PDB entry 1E6W | X-ray diffraction, 1.70 A resolution | chains C and D of the 4 polymer chains in the assembly

[Chain C (and D)]
Protein: Short chain 3-hydroxyacyl-CoA dehydrogenase
Organism: Rattus norvegicus
Notes: EC 1.1.1.35; chain D of this document is another copy of the same molecule, construct and numbering; everything in this record applies to it too
Reference sequence: O70351 (HCD2_RAT); residues 2-261 here correspond to UniProt positions 1-260 (UniProt number = residue number - 1)
Sequence (260 residues; row label = number of the first residue in the row):
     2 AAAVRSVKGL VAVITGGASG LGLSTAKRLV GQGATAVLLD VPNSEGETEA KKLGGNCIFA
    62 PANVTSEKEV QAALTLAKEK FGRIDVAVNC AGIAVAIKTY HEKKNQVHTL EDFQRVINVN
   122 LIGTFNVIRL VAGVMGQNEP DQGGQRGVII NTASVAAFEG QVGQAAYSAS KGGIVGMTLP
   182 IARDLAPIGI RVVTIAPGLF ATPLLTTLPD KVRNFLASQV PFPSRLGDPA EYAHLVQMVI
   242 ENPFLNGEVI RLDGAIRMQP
Disordered / not traced: 2-6, 208-214 (chain D: 2-6)
Residues lining bound ligands:
  - estradiol (EST): Ala95, Ser155, Gln162, Gln165, Tyr168, Gly199, Leu200, Leu205, Leu206
  - NAD (nicotinamide-adenine-dinucleotide): Gly17, Ala19, Ser20, Gly21, Leu22, Gly23, Asp41, Val42, Ser45, Ala63, Asn64, Val65, Thr66, Cys91, Ala92, Gly93, Ile94, Val120, Thr153, Ala154, Ser155, Tyr168, Lys172, Pro198, Gly199, Leu200, Phe201, Thr203, Pro204, Leu205, Leu206
UniProt features mapped onto this chain:
  - modified residue: Ala3 (N-acetylalanine)

[Interface between chain C and chain D]
Contacting residue pairs (93):
  Thr66(C) with Leu111(D)
  Lys99(C) with Asp185(D)
  Thr100(C) with Phe126(D); Ile129(D); Arg130(D); Ile182(D); Asp185(D), hydrogen bond
  Tyr101(C) with Gly134(D); Ile189(D), hydrophobic
  Glu103(C) with Ile189(D)
  Val108(C) with Arg130(D)
  His109(C) with Phe126(D); Arg130(D), hydrogen bond (backbone-side chain)
  Thr110(C) with Arg130(D)
  Leu111(C) with Thr66(D); Ile123(D), hydrophobic; Asn127(D); Arg130(D)
  Phe114(C) with Phe126(D), hydrophobic; Met178(D), hydrophobic
  Gln115(C) with Gln115(D); Asn119(D), hydrogen bond; Ile123(D)
  Ile118(C) with Ile118(D), hydrophobic
  Asn119(C) with Gln115(D), hydrogen bond
  Leu122(C) with Ile118(D), hydrophobic
  Ile123(C) with Leu111(D), hydrophobic; Phe114(D), hydrophobic; Gln115(D); Ile118(D), hydrophobic
  Phe126(C) with Thr100(D); His109(D); Phe114(D), hydrophobic; Ala166(D), hydrophobic
  Asn127(C) with Leu111(D)
  Arg130(C) with Thr100(D); Val108(D); His109(D), hydrogen bond (side chain-backbone); Thr110(D); Leu111(D)
  Gly134(C) with Tyr101(D)
  Ala158(C) with Gly177(D)
  Phe159(C) with Leu180(D)
  Glu160(C) with Leu180(D); Arg184(D), hydrogen bond (backbone-side chain)
  Gly161(C) with Pro181(D); Arg184(D), hydrogen bond (backbone-side chain)
  Gln162(C) with Pro181(D); Arg184(D)
  Val163(C) with Arg184(D); Asp185(D)
  Gly164(C) with Asp185(D), hydrogen bond (backbone-side chain)
  Ala166(C) with Phe126(D), hydrophobic; Met178(D); Pro181(D); Ile182(D), hydrophobic
  Ser169(C) with Gly177(D); Pro181(D)
  Ala170(C) with Gly174(D); Met178(D), hydrophobic
  Gly173(C) with Gly173(D); Gly174(D)
  Gly174(C) with Ala170(D); Gly173(D); Gly174(D)
  Gly177(C) with Ala158(D); Ser169(D)
  Met178(C) with Phe114(D), hydrophobic; Ala166(D); Ala170(D), hydrophobic
  Leu180(C) with Phe159(D); Glu160(D)
  Pro181(C) with Gly161(D); Gln162(D); Ala166(D); Ser169(D)
  Ile182(C) with Thr100(D); Ala166(D), hydrophobic
  Arg184(C) with Glu160(D), hydrogen bond (side chain-backbone); Gly161(D), hydrogen bond (side chain-backbone); Gln162(D); Val163(D); Met259(D), hydrogen bond (side chain-backbone); Gln260(D); Pro261(D)
  Asp185(C) with Lys99(D); Thr100(D), hydrogen bond (side chain-backbone); Val163(D); Gly164(D), hydrogen bond (side chain-backbone)
  Ile189(C) with Tyr101(D), hydrophobic
  Met259(C) with Arg184(D), hydrogen bond (backbone-side chain)
  Gln260(C) with Arg184(D), hydrogen bond (backbone-side chain)
  Pro261(C) with Arg184(D)
Also at the interface, not in a pair above, chain C (49 interface residues in all): Glu68, Ile129, Ala133, Ala157, Gln165, Leu186, Pro188
Also at the interface, not in a pair above, chain D (48 interface residues in all): Glu68, Glu103, Leu122, Ala133, Ala157, Gln165, Leu186

[In short]
49 residues of chain C and 48 residues of chain D are in contact, with 15 hydrogen bonds. Among the polar
pairs are Thr100(C)-Asp185(D), His109(C)-Arg130(D) and Gln115(C)-Asn119(D). Ligands of chain C: NAD and
estradiol.
Both chains are Short chain 3-hydroxyacyl-CoA dehydrogenase (Rattus norvegicus). Entry 1E6W (Rat brain
3-hydroxyacyl-CoA dehydrogenase binary complex with NADH and estradiol) was determined by X-ray diffraction
together with 1E3S and 1E3W from the same study.
